3W1C - chain A; structure by X-ray diffraction, 1.30 A resolution.

# Chain A
Protein: Green Fluorescent protein
Organism: Aequorea victoria
UniProtKB: P42212 (GFP_AEQVI); aligned to UniProt positions 2-237 over residues 2-239 (the alignment contains insertions or deletions, so no single offset holds)
Sequence (237 residues; numbered 1 to 239; 2 numbers in that range are skipped by the numbering (no residue carries them; nothing is unmodelled there); the number before each row is that of its first residue):
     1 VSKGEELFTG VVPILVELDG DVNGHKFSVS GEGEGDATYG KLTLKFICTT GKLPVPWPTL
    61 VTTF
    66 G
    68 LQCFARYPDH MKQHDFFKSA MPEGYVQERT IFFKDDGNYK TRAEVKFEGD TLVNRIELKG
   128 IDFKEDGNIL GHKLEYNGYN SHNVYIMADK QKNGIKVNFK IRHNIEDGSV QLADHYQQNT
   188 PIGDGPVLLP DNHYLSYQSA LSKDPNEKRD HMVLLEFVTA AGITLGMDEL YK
Not modelled in the structure: 232-239
Construct notes: expression tag (1); chromophore (66, 66, 66); engineered mutation Leu68 (Val in P42212), Ala72 (Ser in P42212), Tyr204 (Thr203 in P42212), Leu232 (His231 in P42212); insertion (145)
Modified residues: Gly66 ({(4Z)-2-(aminomethyl)-4-[(4-hydroxyphenyl)methylidene]-5-oxo-4,5-dihydro-1H-imidazol-1-yl}acetic acid; CR2)
Covalently attached groups: covalent link Phe64-Gly66; covalent link Gly66-Leu68
From the paper describing this entry:
  - conformationally variable residues (side-chain flip): Tyr146

# Overview
The paper reports conformational variability at Tyr146.
Chain A is Green Fluorescent protein (Aequorea victoria); the structure, Structure of a pressure sensitive YFP
variant YFP-G1, was determined by X-ray diffraction, deposited together with 3W1D.
